Entry 3OQR (X-ray diffraction, 2.40 A resolution); this record covers chain A.

# Chain A
Name: Azurin
From: Pseudomonas aeruginosa
Reference sequence: P00282 (AZUR_PSEAE); residues 1-128 here correspond to UniProt positions 21-148 (UniProt number = residue number + 20)
Chain sequence (128 residues; numbered 1 to 128; the number before each row is that of its first residue):
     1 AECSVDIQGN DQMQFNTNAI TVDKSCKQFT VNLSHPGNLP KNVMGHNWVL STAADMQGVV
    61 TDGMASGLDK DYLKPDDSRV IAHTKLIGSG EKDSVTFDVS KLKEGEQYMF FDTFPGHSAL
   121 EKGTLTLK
Not modelled in the structure: 10-14
Differences from the reference sequence: engineered mutation Asp112 (Cys132 in P00282), Glu121 (Met141 in P00282)
Cystine bridges: Cys3-Cys26
Bound ions: Cu ion: His46, Asp112, His117, Glu121
Swiss-Prot annotation at these positions:
  - binding site (Cu cation): His46, His117

# Summary
His46, Asp112, His117 and Glu121 coordinate a Cu ion ion. Curated annotation (UniProt) lists Cu cation-binding
residues His46 and His117.
Chain A is Azurin (Pseudomonas aeruginosa); the structure, C112D/M121E Azurin, pH 10.0, was determined by
X-ray diffraction together with 3NP3 and 3NP4 from the same study.
